6KJW - chain A; structure by X-ray diffraction, 1.36 A resolution.

[Chain A]
Molecule: Galactoside-binding soluble lectin 13
Source organism: Homo sapiens
Reference sequence: Q9UHV8 (PP13_HUMAN); residues 4-142 here correspond to UniProt positions 1-139 (UniProt number = residue number - 3)
Amino-acid sequence (142 residues; numbered 1 to 142; the number before each row is that of its first residue):
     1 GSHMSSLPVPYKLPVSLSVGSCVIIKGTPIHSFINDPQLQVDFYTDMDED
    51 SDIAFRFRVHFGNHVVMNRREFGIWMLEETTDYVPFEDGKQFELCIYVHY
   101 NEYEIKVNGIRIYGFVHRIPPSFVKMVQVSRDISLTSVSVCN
Not modelled in the structure: 1-3
Cystine bridges: Cys-22/Cys-141
Construct notes: expression tag (1-3); variant Ser-139 (Cys136 in Q9UHV8)

[Overview]
Chain A is Galactoside-binding soluble lectin 13 (Homo sapiens); the structure, Galectin-13 variant C136S, was
determined by X-ray diffraction (same publication as 6KJX and 6KJY).
